PDB entry 8AC5 | electron microscopy, 3.10 A resolution | chains P and S of the 20 polymer chains in the assembly

== Chain P ==
Protein: Cytochrome b-c1 complex subunit Rieske, mitochondrial
Organism: Yarrowia lipolytica
Notes: EC 7.1.1.8
UniProtKB: Q6CI02 (Q6CI02_YARLI); residues 1-225 here = UniProt positions 1-225
Chain sequence (225 residues; numbered 1 to 225; the number before each row is that of its first residue):
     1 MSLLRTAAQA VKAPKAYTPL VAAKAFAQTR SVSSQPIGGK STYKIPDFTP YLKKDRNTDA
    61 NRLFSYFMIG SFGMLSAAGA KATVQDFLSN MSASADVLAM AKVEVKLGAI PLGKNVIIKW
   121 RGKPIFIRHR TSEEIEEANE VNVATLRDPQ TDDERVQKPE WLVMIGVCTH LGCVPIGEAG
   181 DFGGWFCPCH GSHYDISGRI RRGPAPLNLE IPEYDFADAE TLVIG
Not modelled in the structure: 1-38, 225
Disulfide bonds: Cys173-Cys189
Bound ions: 2Fe-2S cluster Fe: Cys168, His170, Cys187, His190
Residues lining bound ligands:
  - 2Fe-2S cluster (FES): Cys168, His170, Leu171, Gly172, Cys173, Cys187, Cys189, His190, Gly191, Ser192, Pro204
  - 1,2-diacyl-sn-glycero-3-phosphocholine (PC1): Tyr66, Ile69, Gly73, Ser76, Ala77, Ala80
  - phosphatidylethanolamine (PTY), molecule 1: Ile69, Phe72, Gly73, Ser76
  - phosphatidylethanolamine (PTY), molecule 2: Ser76, Gly79, Ala80, Lys81, Ala82, Thr83, Val84, Gln85, Asp86

== Chain S ==
Protein: Cytochrome b-c1 complex subunit 8
Organism: Yarrowia lipolytica
UniProtKB: Q6C387 (Q6C387_YARLI); residues 3-95 here correspond to UniProt positions 1-93 (UniProt number = residue number - 2)
Chain sequence (93 residues; row label = number of the first residue in the row):
     3 MGGNGHYMGW WGHMGSPPQK GIAGYTISPF AARPFAGVVH AAIFNTFRRT KNQALFVILP
    63 VSFFYYVWTQ ASEKNEWLYT KAGRHELAKA LAE
Not modelled in the structure: 3-8, 94-95
Residues lining bound ligands: 1,2-diacyl-sn-glycero-3-phosphocholine (PC1): Gln55, Phe58, Val59

== How chain P and chain S interact ==
Residue-residue contacts - 25 pairs, chain P then chain S:
  Thr42(P) - Ala25(S)
  Thr42(P) - Tyr27(S)  hydrogen bond (backbone-side chain)
  Ile45(P) - Tyr27(S)  hydrophobic
  Pro46(P) - Tyr27(S)
  Phe48(P) - Tyr27(S)
  Phe48(P) - Thr28(S)
  Phe48(P) - Ile29(S)  hydrophobic
  Thr49(P) - Arg35(S)
  Pro50(P) - Arg35(S)  hydrogen bond (backbone-side chain)
  Pro50(P) - Ala38(S)
  Tyr51(P) - Ala33(S)
  Tyr51(P) - Ala34(S)
  Tyr51(P) - Arg35(S)  hydrogen bond (backbone-backbone)
  Leu52(P) - Ile29(S)  hydrophobic
  Leu52(P) - Ala33(S)
  Leu52(P) - Arg35(S)  hydrogen bond (backbone-side chain)
  Lys53(P) - Phe32(S)
  Lys53(P) - Ala33(S)  hydrogen bond (backbone-backbone)
  Lys53(P) - Ala34(S)
  Lys53(P) - Arg35(S)
  Arg56(P) - Ala33(S)
  Asn61(P) - Phe32(S)  hydrogen bond (side chain-backbone)
  Arg62(P) - Phe32(S)
  Ser65(P) - Phe32(S)
  Tyr66(P) - Phe32(S)
Interface residues without a listed pair, chain P (15 interface residues in all): Tyr43

== Overview ==
The interface between chain P and chain S involves 15 residues on one side and 9 on the other; the contacts
include 6 hydrogen bonds. Among the polar pairs are Thr42(P)-Tyr27(S), Pro50(P)-Arg35(S) and
Leu52(P)-Arg35(S). Ligands of chain P: 2Fe-2S cluster, phosphatidylethanolamine and
1,2-diacyl-sn-glycero-3-phosphocholine.
Chain P is Cytochrome b-c1 complex subunit Rieske, mitochondrial and chain S is Cytochrome b-c1 complex
subunit 8, both from Yarrowia lipolytica; the structure, Complex III2 from Yarrowia lipolytica, with
decylubiquinol, oxidised, b-position, was determined by electron microscopy together with 8AB6, 8AB7, 8AB8,
8AB9, 8ABA, 8ABB and 11 further entries from the same study.
